8YMB - chains B and D of the 4 polymer chains in the assembly; structure by X-ray diffraction, 2.95 A resolution.

[Chain B]
Name: Elongin-B
Organism: Homo sapiens
Reference sequence: Q15370 (ELOB_HUMAN); residues 1-118 here = UniProt positions 1-118
Amino-acid sequence (122 residues; each row starts with the number of its first residue; numbers below 1 keep their minus sign (Gly-3 is residue -3)):
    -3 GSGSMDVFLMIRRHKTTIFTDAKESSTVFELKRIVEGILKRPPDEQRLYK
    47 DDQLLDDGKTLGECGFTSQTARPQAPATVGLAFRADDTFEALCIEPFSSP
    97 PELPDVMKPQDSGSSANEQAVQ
Disordered / not traced: -3 to 0, 105-118
Sequence notes: expression tag (-3 to 0)
Swiss-Prot annotation at these positions:
  - modified residue: Met1 (N-acetylmethionine), Thr84 (Phosphothreonine), Ser108 (Phosphoserine), Ser111 (Phosphoserine)

[Chain D]
Name: von Hippel-Lindau disease tumor suppressor
Organism: Homo sapiens
Reference sequence: P40337 (VHL_HUMAN); residue numbers follow UniProt; this construct covers 55-213
Amino-acid sequence (161 residues; numbered 53 to 213; the number before each row is that of its first residue):
    53 GSEAGRPRPVLRSVNSREPSQVIFCNRSPRVVLPVWLNFDGEPQPYPTLP
   103 PGTGRRIHSYRGHLWLFRDAGTHDGLLVNQTELFVPSLNVDGQPIFANIT
   153 LPVYTLKERCLQVVRSLVKPENYRRLDIVRSLYEDLEDHPNVQKDLERLT
   203 QERIAHQRMGD
Disordered / not traced: 53-60, 209-213
Sequence notes: expression tag (53-54)
Small-molecule neighbours: shd931 (A1LY0): Arg69, Phe76, Pro86, Trp88, Phe91, Tyr98, Pro99, Thr100, Leu101, Arg107, Ile109, His110, Ser111, Tyr112, His115, Trp117
Swiss-Prot annotation at these positions:
  - region: Thr157 to Val166 (Interaction with Elongin BC complex)
  - natural variant: Leu63 (L63P: In PCC), Arg64 (R64P: In PCC), Ser65 (S65A: In PCC; S65L: In VHLD; S65W: In VHLD), Val66 to Gln73 (deletion: In VHLD), Ser68 (S68W: In PCC and VHLD), Glu70 (E70K: In VHLD), Val74 (V74G: In VHLD), Ile75 (deletion: In VHLD), Phe76 (F76I: In VHLD; F76L: In VHLD; F76S: In VHLD; deletion: In VHLD), Asn78 (N78H: In VHLD; N78S: In VHLD; N78T: In VHLD), Arg79 (R79P: In VHLD), Ser80 (S80I: In VHLD; S80N: In PCC and VHLD; S80R: In VHLD), 64 further natural variant entries in UniProt
  - mutagenesis: Tyr98 (Y98N: No interaction with HIF1A. No HIF1A degradation)
From the paper describing this entry:
  - binding site for shd931: His110 (from molecular simulation)

[How chain B and chain D interact]
Pairs across the interface (8; chain B residue first):
  Val102(B) - Leu169(D)
  Val102(B) - Val170(D)
  Val102(B) - Asn174(D)
  Val102(B) - Arg177(D)
  Val102(B) - Leu178(D)  hydrophobic
  Met103(B) - Leu169(D)
  Met103(B) - Val170(D)  hydrophobic
  Lys104(B) - Leu169(D)  hydrogen bond (backbone-backbone)
Interface residues without a listed pair, chain B (5 interface residues in all): Pro100, Asp101

[Summary]
Chain B and chain D each contribute 5 residues to their interface; the contacts include 1 hydrogen bond. Its
one hydrogen bond, Lys104(B)-Leu169(D), is backbone to backbone. Chain D binds shd931. Curated annotation
(UniProt) lists one mutagenesis site on chain D. The paper reports a binding site for shd931 at His110(D).
Here chain B is Elongin-B and chain D is von Hippel-Lindau disease tumor suppressor, both from Homo sapiens.
Entry 8YMB (The crystal structure of SHD931 in complex with Brd4-BD2 and VCB) was determined by X-ray
diffraction.
